Entry 9C3U (X-ray diffraction, 2.77 A resolution); this record covers chains A and E of the 6 polymer chains in the assembly.

[Chain A]
Name: Methyltransferase
From: Burkholderia cenocepacia
Notes: EC 2.1.1.-
UniProtKB: A0A8I1DKW0 (A0A8I1DKW0_BURCE); residues 30-278 here correspond to UniProt positions 29-277 (UniProt number = residue number - 1)
Sequence (249 residues; numbered 30 to 278; the number before each row is that of its first residue):
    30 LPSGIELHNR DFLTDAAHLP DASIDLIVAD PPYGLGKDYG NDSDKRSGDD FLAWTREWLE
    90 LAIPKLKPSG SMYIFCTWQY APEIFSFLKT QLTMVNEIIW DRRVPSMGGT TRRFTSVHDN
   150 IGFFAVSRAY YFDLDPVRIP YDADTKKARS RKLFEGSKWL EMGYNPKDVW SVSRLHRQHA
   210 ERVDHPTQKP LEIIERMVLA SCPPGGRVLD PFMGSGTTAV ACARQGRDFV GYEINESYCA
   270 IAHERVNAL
Unresolved in the structure: 69
Small-molecule neighbours: sinefungin (SFG): Arg39, Asp40, Phe41, Leu42, Asp59, Pro60, Pro61, Tyr68, Asn70, Ser72, His214, Thr216, Gln217, Lys218, Pro240, Phe241, Met242, Gly243, Ser244, Thr246, Tyr261, Glu262, Ile263, Asn264, Tyr267

[Chain E]
Molecule: DNA1
Sequence (14 nucleotides; each row starts with the number of its first residue):
     1 TTGTTTACTA GCCA

[How chain A and chain E interact]
Contacting residue pairs - 42 pairs, chain A then chain E:
  Asp59(A) - DA7(E)  hydrogen bond to the base
  Pro60(A) - DA7(E)  hydrogen bond to the base
  Pro61(A) - DA7(E)  base contact
  Tyr62(A) - DA7(E)  stacking on the base
  Leu64(A) - DC8(E)  sugar contact
  Lys66(A) - DA7(E)  phosphate contact
  Lys66(A) - DC8(E)  salt bridge to the phosphate
  Tyr68(A) - DA7(E)  hydrogen bond to the base
  Asp73(A) - DA7(E)  base contact
  Thr106(A) - DC8(E)  hydrogen bond to the base
  Trp107(A) - DC8(E)  hydrogen bond to the base
  Gln108(A) - DC8(E)  hydrogen bond to the base
  Arg131(A) - DC8(E)  base contact
  Val133(A) - DT6(E)  base contact
  Ser135(A) - DC8(E)  hydrogen bond to the phosphate
  Met136(A) - DT6(E)  base contact
  Gly137(A) - DT9(E)  hydrogen bond to the base
  Gly138(A) - DT9(E)  base contact
  Thr139(A) - DT9(E)  hydrogen bond to the phosphate
  Thr139(A) - DA10(E)  hydrogen bond to the phosphate
  Arg141(A) - DA10(E)  sugar contact
  Arg141(A) - DG11(E)  salt bridge to the phosphate
  Arg142(A) - DA10(E)  salt bridge to the phosphate
  Ser145(A) - DC8(E)  hydrogen bond to the base
  His147(A) - DC8(E)  hydrogen bond to the base
  Asp148(A) - DC8(E)  hydrogen bond to the base
  Arg203(A) - DT5(E)  hydrogen bond to the base
  Arg203(A) - DT6(E)  hydrogen bond to the base
  Arg203(A) - DA7(E)  phosphate contact
  Leu204(A) - DT6(E)  sugar contact
  His205(A) - DT4(E)  hydrogen bond to the base
  His205(A) - DT5(E)  hydrogen bond to the base
  Arg206(A) - DT5(E)  sugar contact
  Arg206(A) - DT6(E)  phosphate contact
  Gln207(A) - DG3(E)  base contact
  Gln207(A) - DT4(E)  sugar contact
  Arg211(A) - DT6(E)  phosphate contact
  Arg211(A) - DA7(E)  salt bridge to the phosphate
  Pro215(A) - DA7(E)  phosphate contact
  Thr216(A) - DA7(E)  sugar contact
  Gln217(A) - DA7(E)  hydrogen bond to the phosphate
  Lys218(A) - DA7(E)  hydrogen bond to the base
Other interface residues (no listed pair), chain A (35 interface residues in all): Cys105, Trp129

[Overview]
35 residues of chain A face 9 of chain E across their interface, with 19 hydrogen bonds, 4 salt bridges and 1
aromatic stacking contact. Polar contacts include Asp59(A)-DA7(E), Pro60(A)-DA7(E) and Tyr68(A)-DA7(E). Chain
A binds sinefungin.
Here chain A is Methyltransferase (Burkholderia cenocepacia) and chain E is DNA1. Entry 9C3U (Crystal
structure of DNA N6-Adenine Methyltransferase M.BceJIV from Burkholderia cenocepacia in complex with duplex
DNA substrate ...) was determined by X-ray diffraction, deposited together with 8URK, 9C3S and 9C3T.
